6F0X - chains B and Z of the 9 polymer chains in the assembly; structure by electron microscopy, 4.60 A resolution (low resolution: residue-level contacts below are approximate; hydrogen-bond / salt-bridge calls are withheld).

# Chain B
Protein: Pachytene checkpoint protein 2 homolog
From: Homo sapiens
UniProtKB: Q15645 (PCH2_HUMAN); residue numbers follow UniProt; this construct covers 1-432
Chain sequence (432 residues; each row starts with the number of its first residue):
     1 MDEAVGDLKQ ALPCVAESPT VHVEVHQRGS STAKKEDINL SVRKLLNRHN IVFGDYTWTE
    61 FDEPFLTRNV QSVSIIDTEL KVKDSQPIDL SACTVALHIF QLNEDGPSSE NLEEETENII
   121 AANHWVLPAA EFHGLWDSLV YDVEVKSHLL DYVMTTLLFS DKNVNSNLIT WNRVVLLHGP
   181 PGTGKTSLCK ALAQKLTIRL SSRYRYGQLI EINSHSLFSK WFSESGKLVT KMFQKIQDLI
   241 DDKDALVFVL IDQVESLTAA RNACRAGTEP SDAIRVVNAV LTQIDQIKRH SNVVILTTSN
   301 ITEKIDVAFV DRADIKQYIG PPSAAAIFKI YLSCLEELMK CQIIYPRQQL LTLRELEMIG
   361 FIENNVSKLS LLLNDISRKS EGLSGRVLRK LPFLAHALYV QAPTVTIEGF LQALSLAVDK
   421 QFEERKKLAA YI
Disordered / not traced: 1-18, 52-53, 78-88, 430-432
Sequence notes: conflict Q253 (Glu in Q15645)
Swiss-Prot annotation at these positions:
  - binding site (ATP): G179 to T186
  - modified residue: M1 (N-acetylmethionine)
  - natural variant: H26 (H26R: In OZEMA9), R173 (R173Q: In OZEMA9; uncertain significance), I198 (I198V: In OZEMA9; uncertain significance), V247 (V247M: In OZEMA9; uncertain significance), E303 (E303K: In OZEMA9; uncertain significance), R354 to I432 (deletion: In MVA3)
Residues lining bound ligands:
  - ATP-gamma-S (AGS; phosphothiophosphoric acid-adenylate ester), molecule 1: S138, L139, V140, Y141, G182, T183, G184, K185, T186, S187, N300, P322, G385, R386, R389
  - ATP-gamma-S (AGS), molecule 2: T170, D285, K288, R312
From the paper describing this entry:
  - mutagenesis - E269A/D272A, E269R/D272R: abolished catalytic activity on Mad2 remodelling

# Chain Z
Protein: Mitotic spindle assembly checkpoint protein MAD2A
From: Homo sapiens
UniProtKB: Q13257 (MD2L1_HUMAN); residues 1-205 here = UniProt positions 1-205
Chain sequence (205 residues; row label = number of the first residue in the row):
     1 MALQLSREQG ITLRGSAEIV AEFFSFGINS ILYQRGIYPS ETFTRVQKYG LTLLVTTDLE
    61 LIKYLNNVVE QLKDWLYKCS VQKLVVVISN IESGEVLERW QFDIECDKTA KDDSAPREKS
   121 QKAIQDEIRS VIRQITATVT FLPLLEVSCS FDLLIYTDKD LVVPEKWEES GPQFITNSEE
   181 VRLRSFTTTI HKVNSMVAYK IPVND
Disordered / not traced: 1
Swiss-Prot annotation at these positions:
  - region: S195 to D205 (Required for assuming the closed conformation and for interaction with CDC20)
  - modified residue: A2 (N-acetylalanine), S6 (Phosphoserine), S130 (Phosphoserine), S170 (Phosphoserine), S178 (Phosphoserine), S185 (Phosphoserine), S195 (Phosphoserine)
  - mutagenesis: L13 (L13A: Leads to formation the closed conformation and homodimerization. Reduces binding to MAD1L1), W75 (W75A: Prevents interaction with CDC20 and leads to formation of the closed conformation; when associated with A-133), R133 (R133A: Prevents aggregation and promotes formation of monomeric protein that slowly interconverts between the open and closed conformation), L153 (L153A: Leads to formation of the closed conformation; when associated with A-133), Y156 (Y156A: Leads to formation of the closed conformation; when associated with A-133), S170 (S170A: Reduces phosphorylation on serine residues; when associated with A-178. Abolishes phosphorylation on serine residues; when associated with A-178 and A-195 ...), S178 (S178A: Reduces phosphorylation on serine residues; when associated with A-170. Abolishes phosphorylation on serine residues; when associated with A-170 and A-195 ...), F186 (F186A: Prevents formation of the closed conformation and interaction with CDC20; when associated with A-133), T188 (T188A: Prevents formation of the closed conformation and interaction with CDC20; when associated with A-133), H191 (H191A: Prevents formation of the closed conformation and interaction with CDC20; when associated with A-133), S195 (S195A: Abolishes phosphorylation on serine residues; when associated with A-170 and A-178; S195D: Binds to the N and C-terminus of MAD1L1 ...), V197 (V197A: Prevents formation of the closed conformation and interaction with CDC20; when associated with A-133), 1 further mutagenesis entry in UniProt
Cystine bridges: C79-C106
From the paper describing this entry:
  - contacts within the chain: S16-T188 (hydrogen bond), S16-H191 (hydrogen bond)

# Chain B / chain Z interface
Pairs across the interface (13; chain B residue first):
  K220(B) - Q4(Z)
  K220(B) - L5(Z)
  K220(B) - S6(Z)
  W221(B) - L5(Z)
  W221(B) - S6(Z)
  W221(B) - E8(Z)
  F222(B) - L5(Z)
  F222(B) - S6(Z)
  A266(B) - A2(Z)
  T268(B) - L3(Z)
  E269(B) - A2(Z)
  E269(B) - L3(Z)
  D272(B) - L3(Z)
Other interface residues (no listed pair), chain Z (7 interface residues in all): R7
From the paper, about this interface:
  - residue pairs: F222(B)-L5(Z)
  - interface residues, chain B: W221(B), F222(B)
  - interface residues, chain Z: A2(Z)

# Overview
Chain B and chain Z each contribute 7 residues to their interface. The paper describes a contact between
F222(B) and L5(Z). Chain B binds ATP-gamma-S. The paper reports that E269A/D272A and E269R/D272R of chain B
abolish catalytic activity on Mad2 remodelling; interface residues W221(B), F222(B) and A2(Z).
Chain B is Pachytene checkpoint protein 2 homolog and chain Z is Mitotic spindle assembly checkpoint protein
MAD2A, both from Homo sapiens; the structure, Cryo-EM structure of TRIP13 in complex with ATP gamma S,
p31comet, C-Mad2 and Cdc20, was determined by electron microscopy.
